Entry 4JUH (X-ray diffraction, 2.81 A resolution); this record covers chains A and F of the 6 polymer chains in the assembly.

[Chain A]
Molecule: Hemagglutinin
Organism: Influenza A virus
Notes: fragment: Hemagglutinin HA1 chain
UniProt: Q9WFX3 (HEMA_I18A0); the construct lacks a stretch of the UniProt sequence and is renumbered around it, so the offset changes along the chain: 5-42 = UniProt 18-55; 44-49 = UniProt 56-61; 50-132 = UniProt 63-145; 133-325 = UniProt 147-339
Sequence (324 residues; numbered 5 to 327 plus 2 insertion-coded residues; 1 number in that range is skipped by the numbering (no residue carries it; nothing is unmodelled there); the number before each row is that of its first residue):
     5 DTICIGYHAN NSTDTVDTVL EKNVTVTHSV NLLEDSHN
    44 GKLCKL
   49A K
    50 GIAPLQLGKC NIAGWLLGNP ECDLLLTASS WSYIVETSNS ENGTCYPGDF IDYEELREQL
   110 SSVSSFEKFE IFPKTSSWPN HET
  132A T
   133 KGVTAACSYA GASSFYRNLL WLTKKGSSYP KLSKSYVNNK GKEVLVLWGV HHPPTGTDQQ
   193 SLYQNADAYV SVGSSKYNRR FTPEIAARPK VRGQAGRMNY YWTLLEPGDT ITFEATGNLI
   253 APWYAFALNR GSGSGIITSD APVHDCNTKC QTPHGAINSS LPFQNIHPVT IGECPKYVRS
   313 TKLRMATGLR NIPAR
Differences from the reference sequence: engineered mutation Gly-225 (Asp239 in Q9WFX3); expression tag (326-327)
Disulfide bonds: Cys-47/Cys-278, Cys-59/Cys-71, Cys-94/Cys-139, Cys-282/Cys-306
Covalently attached groups: N-acetylglucosamine (NAG) linked to Asn-91
Swiss-Prot annotation at these positions:
  - glycosylation (N-linked (GlcNAc...) asparagine): Asn-14, Asn-15, Asn-27, Asn-91, Asn-290

[Chain F]
Molecule: Hemagglutinin
Organism: Influenza A virus
Notes: fragment: Hemagglutinin HA2 chain
UniProt: Q9WFX3 (HEMA_I18A0); residues 501-670 here correspond to UniProt positions 345-514 (UniProt number = residue number - 156)
Sequence (170 residues; each row starts with the number of its first residue):
   501 GLFGAIAGFI EGGWTGMIDG WYGYHHQNEQ GSGYAADQKS TQNAIDGITN KVNSVIEKMN
   561 TQFTAVGKEF NNLERRIENL NKKVDDGFLD IWTYNAELLV LLENERTLDF HDSNVRNLYE
   621 KVKSQLKNNA KEIGNGCFEF YHKCDDACME SVRNGTYDYP KYSEESKLNR
Disordered / not traced: 666-670
Disulfide bonds: Cys-644/Cys-648
Swiss-Prot annotation at these positions:
  - glycosylation: Asn-654 (N-linked (GlcNAc...) asparagine)

[Chain A / chain F interface]
Residue-residue contacts (12):
  Asp-101(A) with Leu-573(F)
  Glu-103(A) with Arg-576(F)
  Glu-104(A) with Leu-573(F); Glu-574(F); Arg-575(F), hydrogen bond (side chain-backbone); Arg-576(F), salt bridge
  Glu-107(A) with Arg-575(F); Arg-576(F); Asn-579(F), hydrogen bond
  Gln-108(A) with Asn-572(F); Arg-575(F)
  Lys-208(A) with Asn-572(F)
Also at the interface, not in a pair above, chain A (7 interface residues in all): Trp-234

[In short]
The interface between chain A and chain F involves 7 residues on one side and 6 on the other; the contacts
include 2 hydrogen bonds and 1 salt bridge. Polar contacts include Glu-104(A)/Arg-576(F),
Glu-104(A)/Arg-575(F) and Glu-107(A)/Asn-579(F). N-acetylglucosamine is covalently linked to Asn-91(A).
Here chain A is Hemagglutinin and chain F is Hemagglutinin, both from Influenza A virus. Entry 4JUH (Crystal
structure of 1918 pandemic influenza virus hemagglutinin mutant D225G complexed with avian receptor analogue
LSTa) was determined by X-ray diffraction, deposited together with 4JTV, 4JTX, 4JU0, 4JUG and 4JUJ.
